Entry 9EAA (electron microscopy, 3.36 A resolution); this record covers chains A and B of the 4 polymer chains in the assembly.

[Chain A]
Molecule: Capsid protein VP1
Source organism: Seneca Valley virus USA/SSV-001
UniProt: Q155Z9 (POLG_SVV1); residues 1-258 here correspond to UniProt positions 674-931 (UniProt number = residue number + 673)
Amino-acid sequence (258 residues; row label = number of the first residue in the row):
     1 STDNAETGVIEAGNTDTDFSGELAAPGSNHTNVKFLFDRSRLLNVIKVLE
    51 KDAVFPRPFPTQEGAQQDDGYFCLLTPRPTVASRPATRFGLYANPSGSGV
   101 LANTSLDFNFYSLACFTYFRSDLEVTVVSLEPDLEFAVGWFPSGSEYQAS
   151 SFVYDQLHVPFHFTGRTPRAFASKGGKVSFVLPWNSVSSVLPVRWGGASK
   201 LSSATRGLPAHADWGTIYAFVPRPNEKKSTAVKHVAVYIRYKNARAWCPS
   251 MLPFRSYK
Curated features (UniProtKB/Swiss-Prot):
  - region: Arg-88 to Gly-99 (Interaction with host receptor ANTXR1)
What the authors report for this chain:
  - conformationally variable residues (order/disorder transition): Glu-11 to Ser-28, Pro-95 to Gly-97, Thr-230

[Chain B]
Molecule: Capsid protein VP3
Source organism: Seneca Valley virus USA/SSV-001
UniProt: Q155Z9 (POLG_SVV1); residues 1-238 here correspond to UniProt positions 435-672 (UniProt number = residue number + 434)
Amino-acid sequence (238 residues; each row starts with the number of its first residue):
     1 GPIPTAPRENSLMFLSTLPDDTVPAYGNVRTPPVNYLPGEITDLLQLARI
    51 PTLMAFERVPEPVPASDTYVPYVAVPTQFDDRPLISFPITLSDPVYQNTL
   101 VGAISSNFANYRGCIQITLTFCGPMMARGKFLLSYSPPNGTQPQTLSEAM
   151 QCTYSIWDIGLNSSWTFVVPYISPSDYRETRAITNSVYSADGWFSLHKLT
   201 KITLPPDCPQSPCILFFASAGEDYTLRLPVDCNPSYVF
Unresolved in the structure: 60-67
What the authors report for this chain:
  - conformationally variable residues (order/disorder transition): Pro-60 to Asp-67

[Chain A / chain B interface]
Pairs across the interface (76):
  Ser-1(A) / Trp-165(B)
  Ser-1(A) / Thr-166(B)  hydrogen bond
  Thr-2(A) / Asn-162(B)
  Thr-2(A) / Trp-165(B)
  Asp-3(A) / Ser-164(B)  hydrogen bond (backbone-backbone)
  Asn-4(A) / Asn-162(B)  hydrogen bond
  Ala-5(A) / Thr-120(B)
  Ala-5(A) / Ser-164(B)  hydrogen bond (backbone-side chain)
  Gly-13(A) / Gln-116(B)
  Gly-13(A) / Glu-222(B)  hydrogen bond (backbone-backbone)
  Asn-14(A) / Val-168(B)
  Thr-15(A) / Cys-114(B)  hydrogen bond
  Thr-15(A) / Pro-170(B)
  Asp-18(A) / Trp-165(B)
  Leu-23(A) / Asp-223(B)
  Ala-24(A) / Arg-112(B)
  Ala-24(A) / Asp-223(B)  hydrogen bond (backbone-side chain)
  Pro-26(A) / Thr-225(B)  hydrogen bond (backbone-side chain)
  Gly-27(A) / Tyr-177(B)
  Ser-28(A) / Thr-225(B)
  Ser-28(A) / Leu-226(B)
  His-30(A) / Leu-228(B)
  His-30(A) / Pro-229(B)
  Thr-31(A) / Asp-43(B)  hydrogen bond
  Thr-31(A) / Leu-44(B)
  Thr-31(A) / Leu-45(B)
  Thr-31(A) / Leu-226(B)
  Asn-32(A) / Thr-42(B)
  Asn-32(A) / Asp-43(B)
  Val-33(A) / Thr-42(B)
  Leu-36(A) / Leu-44(B)  hydrophobic
  Ser-40(A) / Ser-16(B)
  Phe-89(A) / Val-237(B)  hydrophobic
  Leu-91(A) / Phe-238(B)  hydrophobic
  Phe-108(A) / Pro-234(B)  hydrophobic
  Phe-108(A) / Tyr-236(B)  hydrogen bond (backbone-side chain)
  Tyr-111(A) / Tyr-236(B)
  Ser-112(A) / Tyr-236(B)
  Cys-115(A) / Leu-47(B)  hydrophobic
  Tyr-118(A) / Leu-37(B)  hydrophobic
  Arg-120(A) / Pro-32(B)
  Arg-120(A) / Val-34(B)
  Glu-124(A) / Thr-22(B)  hydrogen bond
  Pro-168(A) / Tyr-26(B)
  Ser-179(A) / Thr-22(B)
  Phe-180(A) / Val-23(B)
  Val-181(A) / Val-23(B)  hydrogen bond (backbone-backbone)
  Val-181(A) / Pro-24(B)  hydrophobic
  Val-181(A) / Ala-25(B)
  Pro-183(A) / Tyr-26(B)
  Pro-183(A) / Val-29(B)  hydrophobic
  Trp-184(A) / Thr-31(B)
  Ser-189(A) / Pro-32(B)
  Arg-240(A) / Ser-16(B)
  Arg-240(A) / Leu-18(B)  hydrogen bond (side chain-backbone)
  Arg-240(A) / Asp-20(B)
  Arg-245(A) / Glu-40(B)  salt bridge
  Ala-246(A) / Glu-40(B)
  Ala-246(A) / Ile-41(B)  hydrogen bond (backbone-backbone)
  Trp-247(A) / Val-34(B)  hydrophobic
  Trp-247(A) / Leu-37(B)
  Trp-247(A) / Pro-38(B)
  Trp-247(A) / Gly-39(B)
  Trp-247(A) / Glu-40(B)
  Pro-249(A) / Ile-41(B)
  Leu-252(A) / Ala-103(B)  hydrophobic
  Phe-254(A) / Asn-98(B)
  Arg-255(A) / Gln-97(B)
  Arg-255(A) / Asn-98(B)
  Arg-255(A) / Asn-233(B)  hydrogen bond (side chain-backbone)
  Arg-255(A) / Ser-235(B)
  Arg-255(A) / Tyr-236(B)
  Tyr-257(A) / Ala-55(B)
  Tyr-257(A) / Pro-94(B)
  Tyr-257(A) / Gln-97(B)
  Tyr-257(A) / Asn-98(B)  hydrogen bond
Other interface residues (no listed pair), chain A (65 interface residues in all): Glu-6, Ala-12, Phe-19, Ala-25, Arg-39, Leu-106, Asn-109, Leu-113, Phe-116, Thr-126, Trp-140, Arg-166, Thr-167, Val-187, Val-190, Lys-242, Cys-248, Pro-253, Ser-256, Lys-258
Other interface residues (no listed pair), chain B (68 interface residues in all): Phe-14, Asp-21, Pro-33, Tyr-36, Tyr-69, Leu-100, Ile-104, Asn-107, Phe-108, Thr-153, Tyr-154, Ser-163, Phe-167, Phe-217, Gly-221, Arg-227, Asp-231, Cys-232

[In short]
65 residues of chain A face 68 of chain B across their interface, with 16 hydrogen bonds and 1 salt bridge.
Polar contacts include Arg-245(A)/Glu-40(B), Ser-1(A)/Thr-166(B) and Asn-4(A)/Asn-162(B). From the paper:
conformational variability at Glu-11(A), Pro-95(A) and Pro-60(B) among others.
Here chain A is Capsid protein VP1 and chain B is Capsid protein VP3, both from Seneca Valley virus
USA/SSV-001. Entry 9EAA (Seneca valley virus Altered particle at acidic condition (A-particle[C])) was
determined by electron microscopy together with 9EAB, 9EAC and 9EAD from the same study.
